Entry 7LSB (X-ray diffraction, 2.49 A resolution); this record covers chains B and D.

Chain B:
Molecule: B1 Fab heavy chain
From: Homo sapiens
Notes: antibody fragment or engineered binder
Amino-acid sequence (218 residues; each row starts with the number of its first residue):
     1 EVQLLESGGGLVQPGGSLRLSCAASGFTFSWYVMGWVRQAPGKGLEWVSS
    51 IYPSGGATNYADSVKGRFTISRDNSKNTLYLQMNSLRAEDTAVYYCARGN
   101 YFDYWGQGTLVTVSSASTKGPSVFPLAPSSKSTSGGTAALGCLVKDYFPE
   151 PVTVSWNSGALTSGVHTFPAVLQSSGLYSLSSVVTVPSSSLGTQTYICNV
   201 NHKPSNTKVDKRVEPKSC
Unresolved in the structure: 1, 217-218
Cystine bridges: C22-C96, C142-C198

Chain D:
Molecule: B1 Fab light chain
From: Homo sapiens
Notes: antibody fragment or engineered binder
Amino-acid sequence (212 residues; numbered 1 to 212; the number before each row is that of its first residue):
     1 QSVLTQDPAVSVALGQTVRITCQGDSLRSYYASWYQQKPGQSPLVVIYQD
    51 TNRPSGIPERFSGSNSGNTATLTISETQAMDEADYYCQAWDSNTAVFGGG
   101 TKLTVLGQPKAAPSVTLFPPSSEELQANKATLVCLISDFYPGAVTVAWKA
   151 DSSPVKAGVETTTPSKQSNNKYAASSYLSLTPEQWKSHKSYSCQVTHEGS
   201 TVEKTVAPTECS
Unresolved in the structure: 1, 211-212
Cystine bridges: C22-C87, C134-C193

Interface between chain B and chain D:
Pairs across the interface (67):
  Q39(B) with Q37(D), hydrogen bond; Y86(D)
  K43(B) with Y86(D)
  G44(B) with Y86(D)
  L45(B) with P43(D), hydrophobic; Y86(D); F97(D)
  W47(B) with W90(D); T94(D); A95(D), hydrophobic; F97(D)
  S50(B) with W90(D)
  T58(B) with N93(D), hydrogen bond (backbone-side chain)
  N59(B) with N93(D), hydrogen bond (side chain-backbone); T94(D)
  Y95(B) with Q37(D); S42(D)
  N100(B) with W90(D), hydrogen bond (backbone-side chain)
  Y101(B) with Y35(D)
  F102(B) with Y35(D), hydrogen bond (backbone-side chain); V45(D); Q88(D); W90(D), hydrophobic; A95(D), hydrophobic
  D103(B) with V45(D)
  W105(B) with Y35(D); P43(D); F97(D), hydrophobic
  G106(B) with S42(D), hydrogen bond (backbone-side chain)
  Q107(B) with S42(D)
  S122(B) with K129(D)
  F124(B) with S121(D); E124(D); K129(D)
  P125(B) with S121(D); E123(D)
  L126(B) with F118(D), hydrophobic
  A127(B) with F118(D)
  S132(B) with V115(D), hydrogen bond (side chain-backbone); T116(D), hydrogen bond; K204(D)
  L143(B) with T131(D); V133(D), hydrophobic; Y177(D), hydrophobic
  K145(B) with E124(D), salt bridge; T131(D), hydrogen bond; S179(D)
  H166(B) with Q167(D); A173(D)
  F168(B) with L135(D), hydrophobic; I136(D); A173(D), hydrophobic; A174(D); S175(D)
  P169(B) with T162(D)
  A170(B) with T162(D)
  V171(B) with E160(D); T161(D); T162(D); Y177(D), hydrophobic
  Q173(B) with E160(D)
  S174(B) with E160(D), hydrogen bond
  L180(B) with Y177(D)
  S181(B) with V133(D); Y177(D), hydrogen bond
  K211(B) with E123(D), salt bridge
  K216(B) with E210(D), hydrogen bond (side chain-backbone)
Also at the interface, not in a pair above, chain B (41 interface residues in all): V37, Y52, A139, L172, S179, V183
Also at the interface, not in a pair above, chain D (40 interface residues in all): S33, Q41, Y48, S114, S137, S165

Summary:
The interface between chain B and chain D involves 41 residues on one side and 40 on the other, with 12
hydrogen bonds and 2 salt bridges. Polar contacts include K145(B)-E124(D), K211(B)-E123(D) and Q39(B)-Q37(D).
Chain B is B1 Fab heavy chain and chain D is B1 Fab light chain, both from Homo sapiens; the structure,
Structure of B1, a monoclonal VEGFR2 antibody parental of KD035, was determined by X-ray diffraction.
